4J7V - chain A; structure by X-ray diffraction, 1.54 A resolution.

[Chain A]
Name: Lysozyme C
Organism: Gallus gallus
Notes: EC 3.2.1.17
UniProt: P00698 (LYSC_CHICK); residues 1-129 here correspond to UniProt positions 19-147 (UniProt number = residue number + 18)
Sequence (129 residues; each row starts with the number of its first residue):
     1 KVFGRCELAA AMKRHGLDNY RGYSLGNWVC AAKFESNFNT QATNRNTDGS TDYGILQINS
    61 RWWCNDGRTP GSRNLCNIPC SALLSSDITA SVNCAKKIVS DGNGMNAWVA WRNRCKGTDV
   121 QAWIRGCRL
UniProt features mapped onto this chain:
  - active site: E35, D52
  - binding site (substrate): D101
Cystine bridges: C6-C127, C30-C115, C64-C80, C76-C94
Metal / ion sites: Benzeneruthenium(II) chloride Ru near H15 (its only coordinating residue here); Na+: S60, C64, S72, R73
Ligand contacts: Benzeneruthenium(II) chloride (RBN): A11, R14, H15, D87, I88, T89

[Summary]
Chain A binds Benzeneruthenium(II) chloride. The Na+ site is built by S60, C64, S72 and R73. From UniProt:
active-site residues E35 and D52 and substrate-binding residue D101.
Chain A is Lysozyme C (Gallus gallus); the structure, Crystal structure of cross-linked hen egg white lysozyme
soaked with 5mM [Ru(benzene)Cl2]2, was determined by X-ray diffraction (same publication as 3W6A).
